PDB entry 4WJP | X-ray diffraction, 1.70 A resolution | chains A and B

# Chain A
Protein: Small ubiquitin-related modifier 1
Organism: Homo sapiens
UniProt: P63165 (SUMO1_HUMAN); numbering as in UniProt (aligned over 17-97)
Sequence (83 residues; each row starts with the number of its first residue):
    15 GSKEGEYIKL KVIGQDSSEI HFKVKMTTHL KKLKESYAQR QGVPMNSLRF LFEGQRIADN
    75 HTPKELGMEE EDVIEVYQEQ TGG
Unresolved in the structure: 15-18
Differences from the reference sequence: expression tag (15-16); engineered mutation Ala52 (Cys in P63165)
Swiss-Prot annotation at these positions:
  - region: Lys37 to Met40 (Microbial infection: Interaction with Tula hantavirus)
  - site: Phe36 (Interaction with PIAS2)
  - modified residue: Ser32 (Phosphoserine)
  - cross-link: Lys17 (Glycyl lysine isopeptide (Lys-Gly) (interchain with G-Cter in SUMO2)), Lys23 (Glycyl lysine isopeptide (Lys-Gly) (interchain with G-Cter in SUMO2)), Lys25 (Glycyl lysine isopeptide (Lys-Gly) (interchain with G-Cter in SUMO1)), Lys37 (Glycyl lysine isopeptide (Lys-Gly) (interchain with G-Cter in SUMO2)), Lys39 (Glycyl lysine isopeptide (Lys-Gly) (interchain with G-Cter in SUMO2)), Lys45 (Glycyl lysine isopeptide (Lys-Gly) (interchain with G-Cter in SUMO2)), Lys46 (Glycyl lysine isopeptide (Lys-Gly) (interchain with G-Cter in SUMO2)), Gly97 (Glycyl lysine isopeptide (Gly-Lys) (interchain with K-? in acceptor proteins))
  - mutagenesis: Phe36 (F36A: Abolishes binding to PIAS2), Gly97 (G97A: Abolishes sumoylation of ZBED1)

# Chain B
Protein: Daxx
Sequence (17 residues; row label = number of the first residue in the row):
     3 GSGEAEERII VLSDSDY
Unresolved in the structure: 3-5, 17-19
Modified residues: Ser15 (phosphoserine; SEP); Ser17 (phosphoserine; SEP)

# How chain A and chain B interact
Pairs across the interface (25; chain A residue first):
  Tyr21(A) with Val13(B), hydrophobic; Leu14(B), hydrogen bond (side chain-backbone)
  Lys23(A) with Ile11(B)
  Ser32(A) with Arg10(B)
  Glu33(A) with Arg10(B), hydrogen bond (backbone-side chain)
  Ile34(A) with Arg10(B); Ile12(B), hydrophobic
  His35(A) with Arg10(B), hydrogen bond (backbone-backbone); Ile11(B); Ile12(B), hydrogen bond (backbone-backbone)
  Phe36(A) with Ile12(B); Leu14(B), hydrophobic
  Lys37(A) with Ile11(B); Ile12(B), hydrogen bond (backbone-backbone); Val13(B); Leu14(B), hydrogen bond (backbone-backbone)
  Val38(A) with Leu14(B), hydrophobic
  Lys39(A) with Asp16(B)
  Thr42(A) with Asp16(B), hydrogen bond
  Lys46(A) with Leu14(B); Ser15(B), hydrogen bond (side chain-backbone); Asp16(B), salt bridge
  Leu47(A) with Leu14(B), hydrophobic
  Ser50(A) with Ile12(B)
  Arg54(A) with Ile12(B)
Also at the interface, not in a pair above, chain B (8 interface residues in all): Glu9
From the paper, about this interface:
  - interface residues, chain A: Lys37(A), Thr42(A)

# Overview
The interface between chain A and chain B involves 15 residues on one side and 8 on the other; the contacts
include 8 hydrogen bonds and 1 salt bridge. Among the polar pairs are Lys46(A)-Asp16(B), Tyr21(A)-Leu14(B) and
Glu33(A)-Arg10(B). Curated annotation (UniProt) lists 2 mutagenesis sites on chain A. From the paper:
interface residues Lys37(A) and Thr42(A).
Here chain A is Small ubiquitin-related modifier 1 (Homo sapiens) and chain B is Daxx. Entry 4WJP (Crystal
Structure of SUMO1 in complex with phosphorylated Daxx) was determined by X-ray diffraction, deposited
together with 4WJN, 4WJO and 4WJQ.
